PDB entry 8OM2 | electron microscopy, 2.57 A resolution | chains N and r of the 35 polymer chains in the assembly

# Chain N
Protein: 37S ribosomal protein MRP2, mitochondrial
Source organism: Saccharomyces cerevisiae
Reference sequence: P10663 (RT02_YEAST); numbering as in UniProt (aligned over 1-115)
Chain sequence (115 residues; numbered 1 to 115; the number before each row is that of its first residue):
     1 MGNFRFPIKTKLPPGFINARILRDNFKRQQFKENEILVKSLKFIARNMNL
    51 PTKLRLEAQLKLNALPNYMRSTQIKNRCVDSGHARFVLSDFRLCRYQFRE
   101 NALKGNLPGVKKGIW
Unresolved in the structure: 1, 115

# Chain r
Molecule: 15S mitochondrial rRNA
Source organism: Saccharomyces cerevisiae
Sequence (1647 nucleotides; numbered 1 to 1649; 2 numbers in that range are skipped by the numbering (no residue carries them; nothing is unmodelled there); the number before each row is that of its first residue):
     1 GUAAAAAAUUUAUAAGAAUAUGAUGUUGGUUCAGAUUAAGCGCUAAAUAA
    51 GGACAUGACACAUGCGAAUCAUACGUUUAUUAUUGAUAAGAUAAUAAAUA
   101 UGUGGUGUAAACGUGAGUAAUUUUAUUAGGAAUUAAUGAACUAUAGAAUA
   151 AGCUAAAUACUUAAUAUAUUAUUAUAUAAAAAUAAUUUAUAUAAUAAAAA
   201 GGAUAUAUAUAUAAUAUAUAUUUAUCUAUAGUCAAGCCAAUAAUGGUUUA
   251 GGUAGUAGGUUUAUUAAGAGUUAAACCUAGCCAACGAUCCAUAAUCGAUA
   301 AUGAAAGUUAGAACGAUCACGUUGACUCUGAAAUAUAGUCAAUAUCUAUA
   351 AGAUACAGCAGUGAGGAAUAUUGGACAAUGAUCGAAAGAUUGAUCCAGUU
   401 ACUUAUUAGGAUGAUAUAUAAAAAUAUUUUAUUUUAUUUAUAAAUAUUAA
   451 AUAUUUAUAAUAAUAAUAAUAAUAAUAUAUAUAUAUAAAUUGAUUAAAAA
   501 UAAAAUCCAUAAAUAAUUAAAAUAAUGAUAUUAAUUACCAUAUAUAUUUU
   551 UAUAUGGAUAUAUAUAUUAAUAAUAAUAUUAAUUUUAUUAUUAUUAAUAA
   601 UAUAUUUUAAUAGUCCUGACUAAUAUUUGUGCCAGCAGUCGCGGUAACAC
   651 AAAGAGGGCGAGCGUUAAUCAUAAUGGUUUAAAGGAUCCGUAGAAUGAAU
   701 UAUAUAUUAUAAUUUAGAGUUAAUAAAAU
   731 UAAUUAAAGAAUUAUAAUAGUAAAGAUGAAAUAAUAAUAAUAAUUAUAAG
   781 ACUAAUAUAUGUGAAAAUAUUAAUUAAAUAUUAACUGACAUUGAGGGAUU
   831 AAAACUAGAGUAGCGAAACGGAUUCGAUACCCGUGUAGUUCUAGUAGUAA
   881 ACUAUGAAUACAAUUAUUUAUA
   904 UAUAUAUUAUAUAUAAAUAAUAAAUGAAAAUGAAAGUAUUCCACCUGAAG
   954 AGUACGUUAGCAAUAAUGAAACUCAAAACAAUAGACGGUUACAGACUUAA
  1004 GCAGUGGAGCAUGUUAUUUAAUUCGAUAAUCCACGACUAACCUUACCAUA
  1054 UUUUGAAUAUUAUAAUAAUUAUUAUAAUUAUUAUAUUACAGGCGUUACAU
  1104 UGUUGUCUUUAGUUCGUGCUGCAAAGUUUUAGAUUAAGUUCAUAAACGAA
  1154 CAAAACUCCAUAUAUAUAAUUUUAAUUAUAUAUAAUUUUAUAUUAUUUAU
  1204 UAAUAUAAAGAAAGGAAUUAAGACAAAUCAUAAUGAUCCUUAUAAUAUGG
  1254 GUAAUAGACGUGCUAUAAUAAAAUGAUAAUAAAAUUAUAUAAAAUAUAUU
  1304 UAAUUAUAUUUAAUUAAUAAUAUAAAACAUUUUAAUUUUUAAUAUAUUUU
  1354 UUUAUUAUAUAUUAAUAUGAAUUAUAAUCUGAAAUUCGAUUAUAUGAAAA
  1404 AAGAAUUGCUAGUAAUACGUAAAUUAGUAUGUUACGGUGAAUAUUCUAAC
  1454 UGUUUCGCACUAAUCACUCAUCACGCGUUGAAACAUAUUAUUAUCUUAUU
  1504 AUUUAUAUAAUAUUUUUUAAUAAAUAUUAAUAAUUAUUAAUUUAUAUUUA
  1554 UUUAUAUCAGAAAUAAUAUGAAUUAAUGCGAAGUUGAAAUACAGUUACCG
  1604 UAGGGGAACCUGCGGUGGGCUUAUAAAUAUCUUAAAUAUUCUUACA
Unresolved in the structure: 1-11, 168-193, 210-215, 423-475, 546-547, 561-602, 764-768, 909-911, 1075-1078, 1228, 1529-1536
Metal / ion sites: K+ site 1: U19, G28, G29; K+ site 2: U19, C640, A979; K+ site 3: G22, U985; Mg2+ site 1 near A33 (its only coordinating residue here); K+ site 4: G40, G664, U665; K+ site 5: C54, A55; Mg2+ site 2: A55, U56, G115; K+ site 6: U72, A73, G384, A385; Mg2+ site 3 near A110 (its only coordinating residue here); K+ site 7: G113, U114, C359; K+ site 8: G115, G117, A294; Mg2+ site 4: A116, G117, A294; 54 more Mg2+ sites not listed; 26 more K+ sites not listed
From the paper describing this entry:
  - conformationally variable residues (side-chain flip): A1100

# Interface between chain N and chain r
Contacting residue pairs (69):
  Gly2(N) with G1058(r), hydrogen bond to the phosphate; A1088(r), phosphate contact
  Asn3(N) with U1056(r), sugar contact; U1057(r), phosphate contact; G1058(r), hydrogen bond to the sugar; A1059(r), phosphate contact
  Phe4(N) with A1059(r), phosphate contact
  Arg5(N) with G1058(r), hydrogen bond to the sugar; A1059(r), salt bridge to the phosphate; A1248(r), hydrogen bond to the phosphate; U1249(r), sugar contact
  Phe6(N) with U1249(r), sugar contact
  Lys9(N) with A1086(r), salt bridge to the phosphate
  Leu12(N) with A1059(r), phosphate contact; A1060(r), phosphate contact
  Ile17(N) with A1059(r), base contact
  Asn18(N) with A1059(r), base contact
  Ala19(N) with A1248(r), phosphate contact
  Arg20(N) with U1047(r), sugar contact; A1048(r), salt bridge to the phosphate; C1096(r), base contact
  Leu22(N) with A1059(r), sugar contact
  Arg23(N) with U1046(r), salt bridge to the phosphate; A1048(r), salt bridge to the phosphate; U1249(r), salt bridge to the phosphate; A1250(r), phosphate contact
  Lys27(N) with C1045(r), hydrogen bond to the sugar
  Val38(N) with A1385(r), phosphate contact
  Lys42(N) with G1384(r), salt bridge to the phosphate; A1385(r), salt bridge to the phosphate
  Arg46(N) with A1385(r), phosphate contact; A1386(r), salt bridge to the phosphate
  Gln59(N) with A1385(r), hydrogen bond to the phosphate; A1386(r), sugar contact
  Leu62(N) with A1385(r), sugar contact
  Asn63(N) with A1385(r), hydrogen bond to the sugar; A1386(r), sugar contact
  Asn67(N) with A1250(r), phosphate contact; U1251(r), phosphate contact
  Arg70(N) with A1385(r), hydrogen bond to the sugar
  Thr72(N) with C1044(r), hydrogen bond to the base; C1045(r), base contact; G1384(r), sugar contact; A1385(r), hydrogen bond to the base; A1386(r), hydrogen bond to the base; A1429(r), base contact
  Gln73(N) with C1044(r), hydrogen bond to the base; C1045(r), hydrogen bond to the sugar
  Lys75(N) with U1046(r), sugar contact
  Asn76(N) with U1428(r), hydrogen bond to the phosphate
  Arg77(N) with U1046(r), hydrogen bond to the phosphate; U1047(r), salt bridge to the phosphate
  Ser81(N) with A1235(r), hydrogen bond to the phosphate
  His83(N) with A1233(r), sugar contact; U1234(r), sugar contact; A1235(r), salt bridge to the phosphate
  Ala84(N) with U1046(r), phosphate contact
  Arg85(N) with A1039(r), hydrogen bond to the base; A1042(r), salt bridge to the phosphate
  Phe86(N) with A1039(r), base contact; C1040(r), phosphate contact; U1041(r), phosphate contact
  Val87(N) with U1427(r), sugar contact
  Ser89(N) with U1427(r), hydrogen bond to the phosphate
  Cys94(N) with A1235(r), hydrogen bond to the phosphate
  Tyr96(N) with U1234(r), phosphate contact; A1235(r), hydrogen bond to the sugar
  Gln97(N) with A1235(r), hydrogen bond to the phosphate
  Arg99(N) with U1107(r), sugar contact
Interface residues without a listed pair, chain N (43 interface residues in all): Ser71, Leu88, Arg92, Arg95, Ile114
Interface residues without a listed pair, chain r (38 interface residues in all): G1038, U1055, U1085, U1087, C1162, U1291, A1426

# Overview
Chain N and chain r form an interface of 43 and 38 residues respectively; the contacts include 21 hydrogen
bonds and 12 salt bridges. Polar contacts include Thr72(N)-C1044(r), Thr72(N)-A1385(r) and Thr72(N)-A1386(r).
The K+ site 1 is built by U19(r), G28(r) and G29(r). The paper reports conformational variability at A1100(r).
Chain N is 37S ribosomal protein MRP2, mitochondrial and chain r is 15S mitochondrial rRNA, both from
Saccharomyces cerevisiae; the structure, Small subunit of yeast mitochondrial ribosome in complex with
METTL17/Rsm22, was determined by electron microscopy together with 8OM3 and 8OM4 from the same study.
